Entry 1RAP (X-ray diffraction, 2.25 A resolution); this record covers chain A.

== Chain A ==
Molecule: Rep A2 iso-1-cytochrome C
Source organism: Saccharomyces cerevisiae
UniProtKB: P00044 (CYC1_YEAST); the author numbering skips numbers that UniProt does not, so the offset changes along the chain: -5 to -1 = UniProt 1-5; 1-103 = UniProt 6-108
Chain sequence (108 residues; numbered -5 to 103; 1 number in that range is skipped by the numbering (no residue carries it; nothing is unmodelled there); the number before each row is that of its first residue; numbers below 1 keep their minus sign (Thr-5 is residue -5)):
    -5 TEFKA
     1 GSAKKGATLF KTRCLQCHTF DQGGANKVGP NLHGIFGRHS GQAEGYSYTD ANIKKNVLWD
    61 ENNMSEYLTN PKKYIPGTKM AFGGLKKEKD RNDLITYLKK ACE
Differences from the reference sequence: conflict Phe20 (Val25 in P00044), Asp21 (Glu26 in P00044), Gln22 (Lys27 in P00044), Ala25 (Pro30 in P00044), Asn26 (His31 in P00044)
Modified residues: Lys72 (n-trimethyllysine; M3L)
Ion coordination: heme Fe: His18, Met80
Ligand contacts: heme (HEM): Arg13, Cys14, Gln16, Cys17, His18, Val28, Gly29, Pro30, Leu32, Ile35, Ser40, Gly41, Gln42, Tyr46, Ser47, Tyr48, Thr49, Asn52, Trp59, Met64, Tyr67, Leu68, Thr78, Lys79, Met80, Ala81, Phe82, Leu85, Leu94, Leu98

== In short ==
Ligands of chain A: heme. The heme Fe site is built by His18 and Met80.
Chain A is Rep A2 iso-1-cytochrome C (Saccharomyces cerevisiae); the structure, The structure and function of
omega loop A replacements in cytochrome C, was determined by X-ray diffraction.
